PDB entry 6EXN | electron microscopy, 3.70 A resolution | chains A and E of the 46 polymer chains in the assembly

Chain A:
Molecule: Pre-mRNA-splicing factor Prp8
Source organism: Saccharomyces cerevisiae (strain ATCC 204508 / S288c)
Reference sequence: P33334 (PRP8_YEAST); numbering as in UniProt (aligned over 1-2413)
Sequence (2413 residues; each row starts with the number of its first residue):
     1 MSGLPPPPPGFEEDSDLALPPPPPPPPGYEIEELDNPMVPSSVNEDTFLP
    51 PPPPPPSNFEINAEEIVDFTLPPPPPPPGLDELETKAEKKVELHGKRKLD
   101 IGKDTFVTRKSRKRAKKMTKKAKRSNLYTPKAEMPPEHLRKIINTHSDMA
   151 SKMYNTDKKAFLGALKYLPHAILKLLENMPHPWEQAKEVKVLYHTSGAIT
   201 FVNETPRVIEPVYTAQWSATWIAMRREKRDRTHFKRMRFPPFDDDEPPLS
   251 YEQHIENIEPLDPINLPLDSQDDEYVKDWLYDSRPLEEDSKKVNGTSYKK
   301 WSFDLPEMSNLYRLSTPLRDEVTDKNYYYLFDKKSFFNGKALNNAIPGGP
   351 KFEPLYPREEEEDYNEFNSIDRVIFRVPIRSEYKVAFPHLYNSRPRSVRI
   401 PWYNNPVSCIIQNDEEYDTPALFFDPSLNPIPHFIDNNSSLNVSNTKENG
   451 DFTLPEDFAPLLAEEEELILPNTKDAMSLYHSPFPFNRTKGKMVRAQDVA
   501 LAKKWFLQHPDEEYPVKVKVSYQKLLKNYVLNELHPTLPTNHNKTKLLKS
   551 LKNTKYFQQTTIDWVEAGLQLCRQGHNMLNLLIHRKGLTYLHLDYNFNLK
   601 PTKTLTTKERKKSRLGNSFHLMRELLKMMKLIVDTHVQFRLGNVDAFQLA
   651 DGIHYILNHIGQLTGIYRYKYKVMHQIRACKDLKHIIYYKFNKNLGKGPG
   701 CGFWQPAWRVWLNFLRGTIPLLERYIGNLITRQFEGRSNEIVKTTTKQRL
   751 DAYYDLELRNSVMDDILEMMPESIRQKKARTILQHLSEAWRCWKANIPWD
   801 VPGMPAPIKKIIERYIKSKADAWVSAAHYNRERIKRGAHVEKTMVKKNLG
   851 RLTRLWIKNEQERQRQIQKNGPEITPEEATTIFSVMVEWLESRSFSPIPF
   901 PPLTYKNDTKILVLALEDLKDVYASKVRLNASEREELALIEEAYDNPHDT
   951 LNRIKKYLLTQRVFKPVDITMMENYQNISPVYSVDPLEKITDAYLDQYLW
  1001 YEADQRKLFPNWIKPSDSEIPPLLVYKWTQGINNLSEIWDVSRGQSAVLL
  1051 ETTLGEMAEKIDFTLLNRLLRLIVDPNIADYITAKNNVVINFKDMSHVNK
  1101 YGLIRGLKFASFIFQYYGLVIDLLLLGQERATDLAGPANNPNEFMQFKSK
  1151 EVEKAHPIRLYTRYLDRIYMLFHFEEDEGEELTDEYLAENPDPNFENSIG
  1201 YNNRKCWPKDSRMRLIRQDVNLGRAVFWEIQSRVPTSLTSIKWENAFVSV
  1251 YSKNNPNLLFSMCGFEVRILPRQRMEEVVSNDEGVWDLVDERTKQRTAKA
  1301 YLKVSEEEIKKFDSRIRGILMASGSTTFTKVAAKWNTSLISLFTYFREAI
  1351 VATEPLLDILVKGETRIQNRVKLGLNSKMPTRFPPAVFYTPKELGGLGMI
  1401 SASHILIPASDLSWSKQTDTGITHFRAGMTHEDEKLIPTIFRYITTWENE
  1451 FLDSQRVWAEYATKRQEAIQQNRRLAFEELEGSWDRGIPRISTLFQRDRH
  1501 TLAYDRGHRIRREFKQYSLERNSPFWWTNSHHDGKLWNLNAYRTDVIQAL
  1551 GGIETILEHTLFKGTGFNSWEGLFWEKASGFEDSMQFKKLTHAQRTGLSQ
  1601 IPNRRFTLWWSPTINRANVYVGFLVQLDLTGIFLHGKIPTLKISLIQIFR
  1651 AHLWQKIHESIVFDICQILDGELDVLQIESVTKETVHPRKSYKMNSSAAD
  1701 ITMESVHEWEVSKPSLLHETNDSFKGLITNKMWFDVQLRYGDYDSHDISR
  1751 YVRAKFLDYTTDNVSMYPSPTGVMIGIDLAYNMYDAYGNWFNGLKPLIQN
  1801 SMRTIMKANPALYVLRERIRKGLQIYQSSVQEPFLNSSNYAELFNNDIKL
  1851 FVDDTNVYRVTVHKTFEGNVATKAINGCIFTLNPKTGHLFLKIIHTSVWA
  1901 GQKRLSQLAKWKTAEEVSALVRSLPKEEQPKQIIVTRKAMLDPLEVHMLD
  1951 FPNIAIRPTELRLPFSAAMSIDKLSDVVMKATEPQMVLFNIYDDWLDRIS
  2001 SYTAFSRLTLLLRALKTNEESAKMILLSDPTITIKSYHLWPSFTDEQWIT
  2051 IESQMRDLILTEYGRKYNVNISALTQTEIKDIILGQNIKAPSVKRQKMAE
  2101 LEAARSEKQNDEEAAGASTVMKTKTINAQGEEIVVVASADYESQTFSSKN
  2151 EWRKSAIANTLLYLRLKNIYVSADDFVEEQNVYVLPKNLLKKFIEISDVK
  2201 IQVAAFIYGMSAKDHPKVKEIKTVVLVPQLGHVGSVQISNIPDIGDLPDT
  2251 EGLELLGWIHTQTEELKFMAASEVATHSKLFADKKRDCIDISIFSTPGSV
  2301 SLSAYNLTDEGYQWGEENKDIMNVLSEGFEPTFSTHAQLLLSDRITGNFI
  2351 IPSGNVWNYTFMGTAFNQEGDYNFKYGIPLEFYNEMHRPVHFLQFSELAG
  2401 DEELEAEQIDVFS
Not modelled in the structure: 1-125, 361-365, 434-450, 1575-1582, 2084-2090, 2108-2413
Small-molecule neighbours: inositol hexakisphosphate (IHP): Arg236, Lys517, Tyr655, His659, Lys681, Lys684, His685, Tyr688, Tyr689, Lys697, Gly698, Pro699, Asn1618
UniProt features mapped onto this chain:
  - region: Met1585 to Leu1598 (Important for branch point selection)
  - mutagenesis: His1658 (H1658S: No effect on viability), Glu1684 (E1684Q: No effect on viability), His1687 (H1687S: No effect on viability), Asp1700 (D1700N: No effect on viability), Asp1735 (D1735N: No effect on viability), Asp1853 (D1853A: Alters protein folding. Severely impaired growth. Strongly reduced growth at 35 degrees Celsius; when associated with A-1854; D1853N: Reduced growth at 30 degrees Celsius ...), Asp1854 (D1854A: Reduced growth at 30 degrees Celsius. Strongly reduced growth at 16 degrees Celsius. Strongly reduced growth at 35 degrees Celsius; when associated with A-1853 ...), Thr1855 (T1855A: Reduced growth at 30 degrees Celsius. Strongly reduced growth at 16 degrees Celsius), Thr1936 (T1936A: Reduced growth at 30 degrees Celsius. Strongly reduced growth at 16 degrees Celsius), Arg1937 (R1937K: Severely impaired growth. Reduced growth at 30 degrees Celsius. Strongly reduced growth at 16 degrees Celsius)
What the authors report for this chain:
  - binding site for Intron lariat: UBC4 RNA: Gln1594, Arg1604
  - mutagenesis - R1604A: decreased catalytic activity

Chain E:
Molecule: Ligated exons: UBC4 mRNA
Source organism: Saccharomyces cerevisiae S288c
Sequence (39 nucleotides; numbered -20 to 19; 1 number in that range is skipped by the numbering (no residue carries it; nothing is unmodelled there); the number before each row is that of its first residue; numbers below 1 keep their minus sign (G-20 is residue -20)):
   -20 GAAGUAAGUGAUCUAGAAAG
     1 AGAUCCACCUACUUCAUGU
Not modelled in the structure: -20 to -15, 14
Bound ions: Mg2+: A1 (shared with 3 residues of chain 6; 1 residue of chain I)

Chain A / chain E interface:
Contacting residue pairs - 54 pairs, chain A then chain E:
  Pro347(A) - G-11(E)  base contact
  Lys351(A) - A-10(E)  phosphate contact
  Lys351(A) - U-9(E)  salt bridge to the phosphate
  Val516(A) - U-9(E)  sugar contact
  Val520(A) - U-9(E)  sugar contact
  Val520(A) - C-8(E)  phosphate contact
  Gln523(A) - U-9(E)  hydrogen bond to the phosphate
  Lys524(A) - C-8(E)  hydrogen bond to the phosphate
  Lys524(A) - U-7(E)  salt bridge to the phosphate
  Arg614(A) - A-2(E)  sugar contact
  Tyr667(A) - G-5(E)  phosphate contact
  Tyr667(A) - A-4(E)  hydrogen bond to the phosphate
  Arg668(A) - G-5(E)  hydrogen bond to the base
  Arg668(A) - A-4(E)  salt bridge to the phosphate
  Tyr669(A) - A-4(E)  sugar contact
  Tyr671(A) - A-6(E)  sugar contact
  Tyr671(A) - G-5(E)  stacking on the base
  Arg678(A) - U-7(E)  salt bridge to the phosphate
  Arg678(A) - A-6(E)  base contact
  Ser925(A) - C6(E)  hydrogen bond to the phosphate
  Lys926(A) - C6(E)  hydrogen bond to the phosphate
  Arg928(A) - A3(E)  hydrogen bond to the sugar
  Arg928(A) - U4(E)  hydrogen bond to the phosphate
  Gly1324(A) - G2(E)  hydrogen bond to the base
  Ser1325(A) - G2(E)  base contact
  Thr1337(A) - A7(E)  phosphate contact
  Asn1376(A) - G-5(E)  sugar contact
  Ser1377(A) - G-5(E)  hydrogen bond to the phosphate
  Lys1378(A) - U-7(E)  sugar contact
  Lys1378(A) - A-6(E)  phosphate contact
  Lys1378(A) - G-5(E)  hydrogen bond to the phosphate
  Met1379(A) - A-6(E)  sugar contact
  Met1379(A) - G-5(E)  phosphate contact
  Pro1380(A) - U-7(E)  base contact
  Pro1380(A) - A-6(E)  base contact
  Arg1382(A) - G-5(E)  salt bridge to the phosphate
  His1424(A) - A-10(E)  hydrogen bond to the base
  Thr1430(A) - U-9(E)  base contact
  Phe1477(A) - A11(E)  phosphate contact
  Phe1477(A) - C12(E)  phosphate contact
  Arg1497(A) - A11(E)  salt bridge to the phosphate
  Arg1521(A) - U4(E)  hydrogen bond to the sugar
  Arg1521(A) - C5(E)  sugar contact
  Lys1535(A) - C9(E)  salt bridge to the phosphate
  Asn1540(A) - C8(E)  sugar contact
  His1592(A) - G2(E)  hydrogen bond to the phosphate
  His1592(A) - A3(E)  hydrogen bond to the phosphate
  Thr1596(A) - G2(E)  hydrogen bond to the base
  Tyr1620(A) - A-6(E)  stacking on the base
  Val1621(A) - A-6(E)  sugar contact
  Val1621(A) - G-5(E)  sugar contact
  Gly1636(A) - A-4(E)  phosphate contact
  Lys1637(A) - A-4(E)  hydrogen bond to the phosphate
  Lys1637(A) - A-3(E)  phosphate contact
Interface residues without a listed pair, chain A (46 interface residues in all): Arg380, Lys519, Met674, Lys846, Val927, Phe1495, Ser1523, Phe1623, His1635

Summary:
The interface between chain A and chain E involves 46 residues on one side and 20 on the other, with 17
hydrogen bonds, 7 salt bridges and 2 aromatic stacking contacts. Polar pairs include Arg668(A)-G-5(E),
Gly1324(A)-G2(E) and His1424(A)-A-10(E). The paper reports a binding site for Intron lariat: UBC4 RNA at
Gln1594(A) and Arg1604(A); R1604A of chain A reduces catalytic activity.
Chain A is Pre-mRNA-splicing factor Prp8 (Saccharomyces cerevisiae (strain ATCC 204508 / S288c)) and chain E
is Ligated exons: UBC4 mRNA (Saccharomyces cerevisiae S288c); the structure, Post-catalytic P complex
spliceosome with 3' splice site docked, was determined by electron microscopy.
